7B5H - chains AD and AH of the 96 polymer chains in the assembly; structure by electron microscopy, 3.20 A resolution.

[Chain AD]
Protein: All3315 protein
Organism: Nostoc sp. (strain PCC 7120 / SAG 25.82 / UTEX 2576)
Notes: fragment: baseplate protein Cis12
UniProtKB: Q8YRX7 (Q8YRX7_NOSS1); residues 1-1335 here = UniProt positions 1-1335
Chain sequence (1335 residues; numbered 1 to 1335; the number before each row is that of its first residue):
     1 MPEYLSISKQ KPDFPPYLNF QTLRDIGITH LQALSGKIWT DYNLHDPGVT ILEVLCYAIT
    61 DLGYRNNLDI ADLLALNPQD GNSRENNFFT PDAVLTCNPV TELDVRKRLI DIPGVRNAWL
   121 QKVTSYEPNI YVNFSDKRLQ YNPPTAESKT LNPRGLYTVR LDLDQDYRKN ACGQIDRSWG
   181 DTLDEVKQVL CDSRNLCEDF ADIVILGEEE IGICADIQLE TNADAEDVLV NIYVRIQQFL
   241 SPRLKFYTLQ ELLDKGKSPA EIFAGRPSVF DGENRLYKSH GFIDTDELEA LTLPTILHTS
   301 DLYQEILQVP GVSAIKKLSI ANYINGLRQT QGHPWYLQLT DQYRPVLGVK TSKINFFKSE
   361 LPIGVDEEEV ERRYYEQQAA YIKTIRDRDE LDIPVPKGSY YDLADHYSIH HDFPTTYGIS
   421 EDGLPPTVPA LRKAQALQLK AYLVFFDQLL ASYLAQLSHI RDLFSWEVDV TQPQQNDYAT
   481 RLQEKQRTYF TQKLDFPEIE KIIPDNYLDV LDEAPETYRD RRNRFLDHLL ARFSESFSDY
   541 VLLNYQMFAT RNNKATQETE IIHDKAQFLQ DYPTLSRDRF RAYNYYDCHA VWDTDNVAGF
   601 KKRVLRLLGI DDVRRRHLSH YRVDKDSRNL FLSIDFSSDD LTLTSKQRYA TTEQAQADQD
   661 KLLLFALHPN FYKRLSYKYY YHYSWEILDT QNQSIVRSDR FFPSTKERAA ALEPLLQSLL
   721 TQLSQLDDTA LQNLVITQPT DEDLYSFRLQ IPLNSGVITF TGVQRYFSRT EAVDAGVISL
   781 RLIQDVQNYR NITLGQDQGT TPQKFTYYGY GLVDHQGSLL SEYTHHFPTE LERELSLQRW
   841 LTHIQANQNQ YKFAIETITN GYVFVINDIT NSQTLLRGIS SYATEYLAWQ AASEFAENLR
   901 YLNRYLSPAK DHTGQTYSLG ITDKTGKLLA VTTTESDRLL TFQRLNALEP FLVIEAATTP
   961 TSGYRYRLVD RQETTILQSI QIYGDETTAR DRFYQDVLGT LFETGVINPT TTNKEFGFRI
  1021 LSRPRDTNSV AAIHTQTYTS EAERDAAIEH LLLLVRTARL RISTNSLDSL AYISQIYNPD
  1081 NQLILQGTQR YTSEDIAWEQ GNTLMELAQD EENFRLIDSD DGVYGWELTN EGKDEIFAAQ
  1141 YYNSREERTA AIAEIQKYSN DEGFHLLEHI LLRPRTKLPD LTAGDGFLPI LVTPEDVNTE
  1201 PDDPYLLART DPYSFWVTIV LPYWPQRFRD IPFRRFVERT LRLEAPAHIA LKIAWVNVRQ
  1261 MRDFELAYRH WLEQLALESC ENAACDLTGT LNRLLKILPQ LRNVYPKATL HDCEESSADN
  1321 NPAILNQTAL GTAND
Not modelled in the structure: 1, 753-756, 797-799, 849-1059, 1314-1319, 1335
Disulfide bonds: Cys588-Cys1280

[Chain AH]
Protein: All3317 protein
Organism: Nostoc sp. (strain PCC 7120 / SAG 25.82 / UTEX 2576)
Notes: fragment: baseplate protein Cis11
UniProtKB: Q8YRX5 (Q8YRX5_NOSS1); numbering as in UniProt (aligned over 1-1231)
Chain sequence (1231 residues; each row starts with the number of its first residue):
     1 MSNNRDLPKN PLIRDGVSQR QRQVSALSPA SIGVDERDLA DFLVLVYRLS AKVMYYRAEN
    61 QPWSPSDADG NWQNFFEGNT PIQIALISKV SPQVVKDIYS QKLAAFLAER TVTSLSEVLS
   121 IWKTEILTKI QQWYLGIEAY TPLKSVIKGL VKTNLTEPLM RMQSFELGCG NVDEEFYRGF
   181 SGVFGLTIDA PLRSDRTPLM GTVKDARTEL DTVFQVLLQT YRQIIQQAPN YLKASLSDRQ
   241 DHQPFLSLYF AFLEVLQPAR DDLNRLTQRH LDFFYRQVLL LPDRPAQADQ VHLLFELAKS
   301 QREYKLTAGT SFKAGKDATG VDLFYQLDAE TVIHKAQIAS LKGLFLDSQE RKTAAVPQNL
   361 TGLYASPVAN SVDGKGGAFP QEQIVKTWLP FGNEQRDHAR LGVAIASDVL LLQEGRRVVE
   421 FKLSLGGFFP RLPDNQLHQA FVVYLSGEKA WIPAPILPVG QLATNGQEQT RWDGSNLYLV
   481 VELAADVAPI LPYRPDAPIP YDPKELNLPL QLERPIPVAR LELNHQLLVN ERSPYHYFRD
   541 AQILDITVQT RVDEVRNLVV QNDVSVLNPA RPFEPFGFQP QDKANLYIGS QEVLQKRLIA
   601 LTISLELATP KPNNWIEFYA GYDIPANFQP GKVKIQGLRQ KTWYPTTANV TANLLDTPEI
   661 SLTSKLANLK LDSFDQSAPV EMFTPQTKTG FLRLQLSGNF LHEQYPRVLA KQVLAAATNQ
   721 TVVVSSNQKR QAVIGAYYRR PDKSIFAATT YYVNLDDEPI IPNEPYLPVV RSLSLKYTAQ
   781 AGMSDCILFH LHPFGGFAKV NLAVNPPLLP YFNQEGELFI GLQNLDPPTA LPLLFQVAEE
   841 TADISLRRQE EYKLQWYYLK DNAWESLGDR IVNDASNGLV TSGIINLGIP ADISRNQTTI
   901 LDPNFHWLKV TIPARSRTVC EIIGVHTQAA RVTFKDAGND PNHLGSPLAG GTISKLAVPQ
   961 PEVKKIAQPY TSFGGRVKEQ PENFYIRISE RLRHKGRAVA IFDYERLVLE KFPQIYKVRC
  1021 INHGQFDDAQ EQLYELAPGS VTLAVIPDLS QRSTTNDLEP KVNINLLQEI EKYLASVSSP
  1081 WAMIKVVNPQ YERIQVDFQV KLKAPYSSNF GYYRRELQQA IVGFLTPWTV DSGADINFGG
  1141 KVYRSSILKF VEEQYYVDYV VNFKMNLNNQ QDIREAIAIT PRSVITSVSP KTSNQDHMIE
  1201 EFIEQAIVFN NQKLESGVLG YESLNDLELG E
Not modelled in the structure: 1-3, 1231

[How chain AD and chain AH interact]
Pairs across the interface (149; chain AD residue first):
  Tyr17(AD) - Asp262(AH)  hydrogen bond
  Leu23(AD) - Val255(AH)  hydrophobic
  Gly27(AD) - Val255(AH)
  His30(AD) - Glu254(AH)  salt bridge
  Leu31(AD) - Ser247(AH)
  Leu31(AD) - Leu248(AH)  hydrophobic
  Leu31(AD) - Ala251(AH)  hydrophobic
  Gln32(AD) - Gln240(AH)
  Ala33(AD) - Gln240(AH)
  Leu34(AD) - Arg239(AH)
  Leu34(AD) - Gln240(AH)
  Leu34(AD) - Asp241(AH)
  Leu34(AD) - His242(AH)
  Leu34(AD) - Ser247(AH)
  Leu34(AD) - Phe250(AH)  hydrophobic
  Ser35(AD) - Gln240(AH)
  Ser35(AD) - His242(AH)
  Ser35(AD) - Ser247(AH)  hydrogen bond
  Gly36(AD) - Gln240(AH)
  Lys37(AD) - Gln240(AH)  hydrogen bond (backbone-backbone)
  Ile38(AD) - Asp241(AH)
  Trp39(AD) - Pro244(AH)  hydrophobic
  Ile59(AD) - Phe252(AH)  hydrophobic
  Ile59(AD) - Leu256(AH)  hydrophobic
  Asn66(AD) - Asp262(AH)
  Asn66(AD) - Leu263(AH)
  Asn66(AD) - Arg269(AH)  hydrogen bond (backbone-side chain)
  Leu68(AD) - Arg269(AH)  hydrogen bond (backbone-side chain)
  Ile70(AD) - Leu266(AH)  hydrophobic
  Ile70(AD) - Phe273(AH)  hydrophobic
  Phe88(AD) - His270(AH)
  Phe88(AD) - Phe273(AH)  hydrophobic
  Phe88(AD) - Phe274(AH)  hydrophobic
  Phe89(AD) - Phe274(AH)
  Phe89(AD) - Val278(AH)
  Pro91(AD) - Val278(AH)
  Pro91(AD) - Leu279(AH)  hydrophobic
  Val94(AD) - Leu279(AH)  hydrophobic
  Val94(AD) - Lys995(AH)  hydrogen bond (backbone-side chain)
  Leu95(AD) - Leu992(AH)  hydrophobic
  Thr96(AD) - Lys995(AH)
  Cys97(AD) - Lys995(AH)
  Val100(AD) - Val999(AH)  hydrophobic
  Val100(AD) - Ser1079(AH)
  Thr101(AD) - Ser1078(AH)
  Asp104(AD) - Arg997(AH)  salt bridge
  Lys122(AD) - Pro1080(AH)  hydrogen bond (side chain-backbone)
  Lys122(AD) - Trp1081(AH)
  Arg154(AD) - Pro1038(AH)
  Arg154(AD) - Trp1081(AH)
  Gly155(AD) - Trp1081(AH)
  Leu156(AD) - Trp1081(AH)
  Tyr157(AD) - Pro1080(AH)
  Tyr157(AD) - Trp1081(AH)  hydrogen bond
  Glu198(AD) - Ser1079(AH)  hydrogen bond
  Glu198(AD) - Trp1081(AH)
  Ser258(AD) - Leu281(AH)
  Ser258(AD) - Pro282(AH)
  Pro259(AD) - Leu279(AH)
  Pro259(AD) - Leu280(AH)
  Ala260(AD) - Leu281(AH)
  Ala260(AD) - Arg991(AH)  hydrogen bond (backbone-side chain)
  Ile393(AD) - Leu280(AH)  hydrophobic
  Ala430(AD) - Ala58(AH)
  Ala430(AD) - Trp63(AH)  hydrophobic
  Lys433(AD) - Trp63(AH)
  Ala434(AD) - Arg57(AH)
  Ala434(AD) - Ala58(AH)
  Leu437(AD) - Trp63(AH)  hydrophobic
  Gln438(AD) - Tyr55(AH)
  Gln438(AD) - Tyr56(AH)  hydrogen bond (side chain-backbone)
  Gln438(AD) - Trp72(AH)
  Ala441(AD) - Val53(AH)  hydrophobic
  Ala441(AD) - Trp72(AH)
  Tyr442(AD) - Phe245(AH)  hydrogen bond (side chain-backbone)
  Phe445(AD) - Val46(AH)  hydrophobic
  Phe445(AD) - Tyr249(AH)
  Phe446(AD) - Phe252(AH)  hydrophobic
  Leu449(AD) - Tyr249(AH)
  Leu449(AD) - Phe252(AH)  hydrophobic
  Tyr453(AD) - Ala259(AH)  hydrogen bond (side chain-backbone)
  Tyr453(AD) - Leu263(AH)
  Gln456(AD) - Val34(AH)  hydrogen bond (side chain-backbone)
  Leu457(AD) - Leu263(AH)  hydrophobic
  Ile460(AD) - Leu266(AH)  hydrophobic
  Phe464(AD) - His270(AH)
  Tyr489(AD) - Asp35(AH)
  Tyr489(AD) - Glu36(AH)
  Tyr489(AD) - Arg37(AH)
  Glu500(AD) - Pro65(AH)
  Lys501(AD) - Met54(AH)
  Lys501(AD) - Tyr56(AH)  hydrogen bond (backbone-side chain)
  Lys501(AD) - Trp63(AH)
  Lys501(AD) - Pro65(AH)
  Ile502(AD) - Lys52(AH)
  Ile502(AD) - Val53(AH)
  Ile502(AD) - Met54(AH)  hydrogen bond (backbone-backbone)
  Pro504(AD) - Lys52(AH)
  Leu511(AD) - Leu45(AH)  hydrophobic
  Arg521(AD) - Gly33(AH)  hydrogen bond (side chain-backbone)
  Arg521(AD) - Val34(AH)  hydrogen bond (side chain-backbone)
  Arg521(AD) - Glu36(AH)  salt bridge
  Arg524(AD) - Ser31(AH)
  Arg524(AD) - Ile32(AH)
  Arg524(AD) - Glu36(AH)  salt bridge
  Phe525(AD) - Ile32(AH)  hydrophobic
  Phe525(AD) - Gly33(AH)
  His528(AD) - Ala26(AH)  hydrogen bond (side chain-backbone)
  His528(AD) - Leu27(AH)
  His528(AD) - Thr267(AH)
  Ala531(AD) - Ala26(AH)  hydrophobic
  Ala531(AD) - Leu27(AH)
  Arg532(AD) - His270(AH)
  Arg532(AD) - Leu271(AH)
  Arg532(AD) - Tyr275(AH)  hydrogen bond (backbone-side chain)
  Arg532(AD) - Ser989(AH)
  Arg532(AD) - Leu992(AH)
  Phe533(AD) - Ser989(AH)
  Phe533(AD) - Arg993(AH)
  Ser534(AD) - Ser989(AH)
  Ser534(AD) - Arg993(AH)  hydrogen bond (backbone-side chain)
  Tyr572(AD) - Arg993(AH)
  Ser576(AD) - Lys995(AH)
  Arg579(AD) - His994(AH)  hydrogen bond (side chain-backbone)
  Arg579(AD) - Lys995(AH)
  Arg579(AD) - Arg997(AH)  hydrogen bond (side chain-backbone)
  Arg579(AD) - Val999(AH)
  Arg579(AD) - Asp1003(AH)  salt bridge
  Asp1203(AD) - Arg5(AH)  salt bridge
  Asp1203(AD) - Tyr1034(AH)
  Pro1204(AD) - Gln1025(AH)
  Pro1204(AD) - Tyr1034(AH)  hydrophobic
  Pro1204(AD) - Leu1036(AH)
  Tyr1205(AD) - Arg5(AH)
  Tyr1205(AD) - Leu7(AH)  hydrophobic
  Tyr1205(AD) - Pro8(AH)
  Ser1214(AD) - Pro1038(AH)
  Phe1215(AD) - Pro1038(AH)  hydrophobic
  Trp1216(AD) - Pro1038(AH)
  Arg1239(AD) - Leu12(AH)
  Arg1239(AD) - Ile13(AH)
  Arg1242(AD) - Pro11(AH)
  Pro1246(AD) - Val999(AH)
  Ala1247(AD) - Val999(AH)
  Ala1247(AD) - Tyr1004(AH)  hydrophobic
  Ala1247(AD) - Asn1022(AH)
  Ala1247(AD) - His1023(AH)  hydrogen bond (backbone-backbone)
  His1248(AD) - Pro1038(AH)
  His1248(AD) - Gly1039(AH)  hydrogen bond (backbone-backbone)
Interface residues without a listed pair, chain AD (112 interface residues in all): Ile26, Ile51, Leu55, Leu62, Ala71, Leu73, Leu74, Asn87, Thr90, Glu102, Val123, Ala264, Gly265, Val395, Pro396, Leu431, Val444, Gln448, Leu450, Leu463, Asn506, Tyr507, Val510, Asp527, Glu535, Arg577, Phe580, Arg603, Ala1208, Leu1243, Glu1244, Ala1250
Interface residues without a listed pair, chain AH (98 interface residues in all): Arg14, Pro29, Phe42, Arg48, Leu49, Ser50, Gln61, Phe76, Leu253, Pro258, Arg260, Glu990, Ala1000, Phe1002, Ala1037, Ser1040, Val1041, Ser1076, Met1083

[Summary]
112 residues of chain AD face 98 of chain AH across their interface; the contacts include 25 hydrogen bonds
and 6 salt bridges. Polar contacts include His30(AD)-Glu254(AH), Asp104(AD)-Arg997(AH) and
Arg521(AD)-Glu36(AH).
Here chain AD is All3315 protein and chain AH is All3317 protein, both from Nostoc sp. (strain PCC 7120 / SAG
25.82 / UTEX 2576). Entry 7B5H (Cryo-EM structure of the contractile injection system base plate from Anabaena
PCC7120) was determined by electron microscopy together with 7B5I from the same study.
